Entry 8IZ4 (electron microscopy, 2.93 A resolution); this record covers chains A and E of the 5 polymer chains in the assembly.

== Chain A ==
Name: Guanine nucleotide-binding protein G(i) subunit alpha-1
From: Homo sapiens
UniProt: P63096 (GNAI1_HUMAN); residues 1-354 here = UniProt positions 1-354
Chain sequence (354 residues; numbered 1 to 354; the number before each row is that of its first residue):
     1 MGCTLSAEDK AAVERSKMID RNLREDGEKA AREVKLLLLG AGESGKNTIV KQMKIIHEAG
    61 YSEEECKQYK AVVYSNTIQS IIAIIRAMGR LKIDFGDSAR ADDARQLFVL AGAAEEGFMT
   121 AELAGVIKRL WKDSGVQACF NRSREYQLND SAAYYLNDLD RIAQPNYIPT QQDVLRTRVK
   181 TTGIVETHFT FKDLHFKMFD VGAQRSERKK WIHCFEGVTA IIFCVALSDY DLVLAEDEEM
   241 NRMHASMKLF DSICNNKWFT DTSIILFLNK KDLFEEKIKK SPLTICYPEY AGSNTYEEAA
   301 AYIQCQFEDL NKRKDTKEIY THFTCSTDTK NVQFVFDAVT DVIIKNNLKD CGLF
Disordered / not traced: 1-3, 54-181
Differences from the reference sequence: engineered mutation N47 (Ser in P63096), A203 (Gly in P63096), A245 (Glu in P63096), S326 (Ala in P63096)

== Chain E ==
Name: Antibody fragment scFv16
From: synthetic construct
Notes: antibody fragment or engineered binder
Chain sequence (255 residues; numbered 1 to 255; the number before each row is that of its first residue):
     1 DVQLVESGGG LVQPGGSRKL SCSASGFAFS SFGMHWVRQA PEKGLEWVAY ISSGSGTIYY
    61 ADTVKGRFTI SRDDPKNTLF LQMTSLRSED TAMYYCVRSI YYYGSSPFDF WGQGTTLTVS
   121 SGGGGSGGGG SGGGGSDIVM TQATSSVPVT PGESVSISCR SSKSLLHSNG NTYLYWFLQR
   181 PGQSPQLLIY RMSNLASGVP DRFSGSGSGT AFTLTISRLE AEDVGVYYCM QHLEYPLTFG
   241 AGTKLELLEE NLYFQ
Disordered / not traced: 121-136, 248-255
Disulfides: C22-C96, C159-C229

== Chain A / chain E interface ==
Residue-residue contacts (25; chain A residue first):
  S6(A) - H167(E)
  S6(A) - N169(E)
  S6(A) - Y173(E)  hydrogen bond
  S6(A) - L233(E)
  A7(A) - H232(E)
  A7(A) - L233(E)
  E8(A) - Y101(E)
  E8(A) - P107(E)
  E8(A) - Y173(E)
  E8(A) - Y175(E)  hydrogen bond
  E8(A) - R191(E)  salt bridge
  E8(A) - H232(E)
  D9(A) - N169(E)  hydrogen bond
  D9(A) - Y173(E)  hydrogen bond
  A11(A) - Y101(E)  hydrophobic
  A12(A) - Y101(E)
  E14(A) - S52(E)  hydrogen bond
  E14(A) - S53(E)
  E14(A) - G56(E)
  E14(A) - T57(E)  hydrogen bond
  R15(A) - I100(E)
  R15(A) - Y101(E)
  R15(A) - Y102(E)
  M18(A) - S53(E)
  M18(A) - G54(E)
Interface residues without a listed pair, chain A (12 interface residues in all): T4, L5, K10
Interface residues without a listed pair, chain E (21 interface residues in all): S31, Y50, Y59, E234, Y235

== Overview ==
12 residues of chain A face 21 of chain E across their interface; the contacts include 6 hydrogen bonds and 1
salt bridge. Polar contacts include E8(A)-R191(E), S6(A)-Y173(E) and E8(A)-Y175(E).
Chain A is Guanine nucleotide-binding protein G(i) subunit alpha-1 (Homo sapiens) and chain E is Antibody
fragment scFv16 (synthetic construct); the structure, Lysophosphatidylserine receptor GPR34-Gi complex, was
determined by electron microscopy.
